2H3X - chains D and F of the 6 polymer chains in the assembly; structure by X-ray diffraction, 2.50 A resolution.

[Chain D]
Name: Aromatic Amine Dehydrogenase
Organism: Alcaligenes faecalis
Notes: EC 1.4.99.4
Reference sequence: P84888 (AAUB_ALCFA); numbering as in UniProt (aligned over 1-390)
Sequence (390 residues; each row starts with the number of its first residue):
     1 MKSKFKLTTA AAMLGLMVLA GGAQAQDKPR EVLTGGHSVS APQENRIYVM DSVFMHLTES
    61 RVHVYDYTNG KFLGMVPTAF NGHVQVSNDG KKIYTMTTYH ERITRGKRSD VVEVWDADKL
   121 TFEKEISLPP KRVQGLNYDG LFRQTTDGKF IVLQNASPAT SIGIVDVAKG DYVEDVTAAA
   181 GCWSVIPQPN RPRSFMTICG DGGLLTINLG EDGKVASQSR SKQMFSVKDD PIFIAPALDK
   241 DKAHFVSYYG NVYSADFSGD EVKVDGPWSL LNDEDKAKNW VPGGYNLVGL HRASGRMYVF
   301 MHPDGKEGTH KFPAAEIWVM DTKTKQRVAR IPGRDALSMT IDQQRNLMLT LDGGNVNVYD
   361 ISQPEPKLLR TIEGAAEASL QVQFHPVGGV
Not modelled in the structure: 1-28, 388-390
Disulfide bonds: Cys182-Cys199

[Chain F]
Name: Azurin
Organism: Alcaligenes faecalis
Reference sequence: P00281 (AZUR_ALCFA); residues 2-129 here correspond to UniProt positions 1-128 (UniProt number = residue number - 1)
Sequence (128 residues; row label = number of the first residue in the row):
     2 ACDVSIEGND SMQFNTKSIV VDKTCKEFTI NLKHTGKLPK AAMGHNVVVS KKSDESAVAT
    62 DGMKAGLNND YVKAGDERVI AHTSVIGGGE TDSVTFDVSK LKEGEDYAFF CSFPGHWSIM
   122 KGTIELGS
Disulfide bonds: Cys3-Cys26
Ion coordination: Cu ion: His46, Cys112, His117
Curated features (UniProtKB/Swiss-Prot):
  - binding site (Cu cation): His46, Cys112, His117, Met121

[Interface between chain D and chain F]
Residue-residue contacts (12; chain D residue first):
  Ser157(D) - Ala43(F)
  Pro158(D) - Ala43(F)
  Ala159(D) - Ala42(F)
  Ala159(D) - Ala43(F)
  Ala159(D) - Phe114(F)  hydrophobic
  Ala180(D) - Met64(F)
  Ala180(D) - Tyr72(F)
  Ala180(D) - Pro115(F)  hydrophobic
  Asp201(D) - Thr61(F)
  Asp201(D) - Lys65(F)
  Arg220(D) - Met64(F)
  Arg220(D) - Lys65(F)
Also at the interface, not in a pair above, chain D (8 interface residues in all): Gly181, Cys182
Also at the interface, not in a pair above, chain F (9 interface residues in all): Met44

[In short]
8 residues of chain D and 9 residues of chain F are in contact. The Cu ion site is built by His46(F),
Cys112(F) and His117(F). From UniProt: 4 Cu cation-binding residues on chain F.
Here chain D is Aromatic Amine Dehydrogenase and chain F is Azurin, both from Alcaligenes faecalis. Entry 2H3X
(Crystal Structure of an Electron Transfer Complex Between Aromatic Amine Dehydrogenase and Azurin from
Alcaligenes Faecalis ...) was determined by X-ray diffraction, deposited together with 2H47 and 2IAA.
